PDB entry 4N3M | neutron diffraction, 1.92 A resolution | chain A

== Chain A ==
Name: Uricase
Organism: Aspergillus flavus
Notes: EC 1.7.3.3
UniProtKB: Q00511 (URIC_ASPFL); residues 1-301 here correspond to UniProt positions 2-302 (UniProt number = residue number + 1)
Amino-acid sequence (302 residues; each row starts with the number of its first residue; numbering starts at 0):
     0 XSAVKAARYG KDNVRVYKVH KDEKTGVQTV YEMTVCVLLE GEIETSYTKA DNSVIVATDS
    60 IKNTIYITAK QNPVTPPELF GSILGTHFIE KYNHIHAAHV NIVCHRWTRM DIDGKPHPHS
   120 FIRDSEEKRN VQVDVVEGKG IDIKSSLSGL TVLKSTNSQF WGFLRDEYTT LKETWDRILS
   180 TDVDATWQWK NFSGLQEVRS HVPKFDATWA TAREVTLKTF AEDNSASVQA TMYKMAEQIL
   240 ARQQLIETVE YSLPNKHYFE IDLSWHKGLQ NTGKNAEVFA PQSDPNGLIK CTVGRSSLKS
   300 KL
Not modelled in the structure: 296-301
Modified residues: ACE (acetyl group) at position 0
Bound ions: Na+: Ile-88, Tyr-91, Ile-94, Glu-136
Small-molecule neighbours: 8-azaxanthine (AZA): Tyr-8, Ile-54, Ala-56, Thr-57, Asp-58, Phe-159, Leu-170, Arg-176, Ser-226, Val-227, Gln-228, Asn-254, Ile-288
UniProt features mapped onto this chain:
  - motif: Ser-299 to Leu-301 (Microbody targeting signal)
  - active site (Charge relay system): Lys-10, Thr-57, His-256
  - binding site (5-hydroxyisourate): Thr-57, Asp-58, Phe-159, Arg-176, Val-227, Gln-228, Asn-254
  - binding site (O2): Thr-57, Asn-254
  - binding site (urate): Thr-57, Asp-58, Phe-159, Arg-176, Val-227, Gln-228, Asn-254
  - modified residue: Ser-1 (N-acetylserine)
What the authors report for this chain:
  - binding site for chloride ion: Thr-57
  - interface residues: His-256
  - catalytic residues: Lys-10, Thr-57, His-256

== In short ==
Bound to chain A: 8-azaxanthine. Ile-88, Tyr-91, Ile-94 and Glu-136 coordinate Na+. Curated annotation
(UniProt) lists 3 active-site residues, 7 residues binding 5-hydroxyisourate, O2-binding residues Thr-57 and
Asn-254 and 7 urate-binding residues. The paper reports catalytic residues Lys-10, Thr-57 and His-256; a
binding site for chloride ion at Thr-57.
Chain A is Uricase (Aspergillus flavus); the structure, Joint neutron/X-ray structure of urate oxidase in
complex with 8-azaxanthine, was determined by neutron diffraction together with 4N9M, 4N9S and 4N9V from the
same study.
